Entry 8AT4 (electron microscopy, 33.00 A resolution (very low resolution: no residue pairs are listed; an interface is given only as per-side residue counts)); this record covers chains G and H of the 8 polymer chains in the assembly.

# Chain G
Molecule: HAUS augmin like complex subunit 7 S homeolog
From: Xenopus laevis
UniProt: B1H1T5 (B1H1T5_XENLA); residues 1-348 here = UniProt positions 1-348
Sequence (348 residues; row label = number of the first residue in the row):
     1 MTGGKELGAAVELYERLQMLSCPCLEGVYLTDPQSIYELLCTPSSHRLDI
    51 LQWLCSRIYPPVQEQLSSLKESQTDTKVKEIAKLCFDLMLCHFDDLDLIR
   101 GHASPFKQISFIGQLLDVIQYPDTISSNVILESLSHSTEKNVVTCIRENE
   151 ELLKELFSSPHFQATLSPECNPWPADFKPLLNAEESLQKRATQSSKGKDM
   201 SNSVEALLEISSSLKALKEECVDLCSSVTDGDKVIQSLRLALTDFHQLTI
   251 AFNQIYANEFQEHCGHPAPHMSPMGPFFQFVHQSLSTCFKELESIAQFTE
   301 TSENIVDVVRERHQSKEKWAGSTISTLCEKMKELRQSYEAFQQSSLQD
Unresolved in the structure: 262-270

# Chain H
Molecule: HAUS augmin-like complex subunit 8
From: Xenopus laevis
UniProt: Q0IHJ3 (HAUS8_XENLA); residue numbers follow UniProt; this construct covers 1-367
Sequence (367 residues; each row starts with the number of its first residue):
     1 MSEAGVAPIEDGSQNSSGGSSGDAALKKSKGGAKVVKSRYMQIGRSKVSK
    51 NSLANTTVCSGGKVPERGSGGTPTRRSLAPHKAKITAAVPLPALDGSIFT
   101 KEDLQSTLLDGHRIARPDLDLSVINDRTLQKITPRPVVTSEQKKPKRDTT
   151 PVNLVPEDMVEMIESQTLLLTYLTIKMQKNLFRLEEKAERNLLLVNDQKD
   201 QLQETIHMMKRDLTLLQREERLRDLIEKQDEVLTPVVTSKDPFKDNYTTF
   251 ATALDSTRHQLAIKNIHITGNRHRYLEELQKHLAITKSLLEEIMPSHASE
   301 NAESFDTIKDLENIVLKTDEELARSFRQILDLSFKVNKEISLQSQKAVEE
   351 TCESALVRQWYFDGSLP
Unresolved in the structure: 1-154, 260-269

# How chain G and chain H interact
At this resolution (33 A) residue pairs are not listed: 64 residues of chain G and 71 of chain H lie at the interface.

# Overview
Chain G and chain H form an interface of 64 and 71 residues respectively.
Here chain G is HAUS augmin like complex subunit 7 S homeolog and chain H is HAUS augmin-like complex subunit
8, both from Xenopus laevis. Entry 8AT4 (Structure of the augmin holocomplex in closed conformation) was
determined by electron microscopy together with 8AT2 and 8AT3 from the same study.
